5DWA - chains A and D of the 4 polymer chains in the assembly; structure by X-ray diffraction, 1.50 A resolution.

[Chain A]
Molecule: Type-2 restriction enzyme AgeI
Source organism: Thalassobius gelatinovorus
Notes: EC 3.1.21.4
Reference sequence: Q9KHV6 (T2A1_THAGE); numbering as in UniProt (aligned over 1-278)
Sequence (278 residues; row label = number of the first residue in the row):
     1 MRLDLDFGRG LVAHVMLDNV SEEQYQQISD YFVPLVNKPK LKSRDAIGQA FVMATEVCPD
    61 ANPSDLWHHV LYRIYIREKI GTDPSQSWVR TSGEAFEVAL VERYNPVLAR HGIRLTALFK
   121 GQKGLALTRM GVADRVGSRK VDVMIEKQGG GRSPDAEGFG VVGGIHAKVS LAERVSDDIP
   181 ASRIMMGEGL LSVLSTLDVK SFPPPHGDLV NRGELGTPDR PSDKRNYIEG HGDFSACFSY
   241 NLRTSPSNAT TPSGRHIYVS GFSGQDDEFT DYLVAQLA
From the paper describing this entry:
  - conformationally variable residues (loop rearrangement, side-chain flip): Phe7 to Leu11, Phe119 to Val141, Glu173, Pro203 to Arg225
  - binding site for the 11-nt DNA strand: Lys200
  - contacts within the chain: Glu173-Asp223
  - mutagenesis - S138A: unchanged catalytic activity on lambda DNA
  - mutagenesis - D177A (50-fold), D223A (5-fold): decreased catalytic activity on lambda DNA
  - mutagenesis - Q86A, D178A: decreased catalytic activity
  - mutagenesis - D142A: abolished catalytic activity
  - mutagenesis - D142A: unchanged binding to specific DNA
  - mutagenesis - D177A, D178A, D223A: increased binding to non-canonical DNA
  - mutagenesis - D177A, D178A, D223A: increased binding to non-canonical NC DNA
  - specificity-determining residues: Asp177, Asp178, Asp223

[Chain D]
Molecule: 11-nt DNA strand
Sequence (11 nucleotides; each row starts with the number of its first residue; numbers below 1 keep their minus sign (DT-2 is residue -2)):
    -2 TCGACCGGTC G

[Chain A / chain D interface]
Contacting residue pairs - 30 pairs, chain A then chain D:
  Lys42(A) - DG8(D)  phosphate contact
  Arg44(A) - DG8(D)  hydrogen bond to the phosphate
  Lys79(A) - DC7(D)  phosphate contact
  Thr82(A) - DT6(D)  hydrogen bond to the phosphate
  Thr82(A) - DC7(D)  hydrogen bond to the phosphate
  Asp83(A) - DG5(D)  phosphate contact
  Asp83(A) - DT6(D)  hydrogen bond to the phosphate
  Gln86(A) - DG4(D)  hydrogen bond to the base
  Gln86(A) - DG5(D)  hydrogen bond to the sugar
  Gln86(A) - DT6(D)  sugar contact
  Ser87(A) - DT6(D)  phosphate contact
  Ser87(A) - DC7(D)  hydrogen bond to the phosphate
  Val89(A) - DG4(D)  base contact
  Val89(A) - DG5(D)  base contact
  Arg90(A) - DG5(D)  base contact
  Arg90(A) - DT6(D)  base contact
  Arg90(A) - DC7(D)  hydrogen bond to the base
  Arg90(A) - DG8(D)  hydrogen bond to the sugar
  Thr91(A) - DC7(D)  sugar contact
  Lys120(A) - DG8(D)  base contact
  Glu173(A) - DG0(D)  sugar contact
  Glu173(A) - DA1(D)  phosphate contact
  Lys200(A) - DA1(D)  base contact
  Phe202(A) - DC-1(D)  base contact
  Phe202(A) - DG0(D)  base contact
  Glu214(A) - DG0(D)  phosphate contact
  Arg220(A) - DC-1(D)  salt bridge to the phosphate
  Ser222(A) - DG0(D)  phosphate contact
  Asp223(A) - DG0(D)  hydrogen bond to the phosphate
  Lys224(A) - DG0(D)  salt bridge to the phosphate
Also at the interface, not in a pair above, chain A (23 interface residues in all): Ser43, Tyr75, Glu94, Ala172

[In short]
The interface between chain A and chain D involves 23 residues on one side and 8 on the other, with 10
hydrogen bonds and 2 salt bridges. Polar pairs include Gln86(A)-DG4(D), Arg90(A)-DC7(D) and Gln86(A)-DG5(D).
The paper reports a binding site for the 11-nt DNA strand at Lys200(A); D177A, D178A and D223A of chain A
increase binding to non-canonical DNA; 6 substitutions were tested in all.
Chain A is Type-2 restriction enzyme AgeI (Thalassobius gelatinovorus) and chain D is an 11-nt DNA strand; the
structure, Crystal structure of pre-specific restriction endonuclease AgeI-DNA complex, was determined by
X-ray diffraction, deposited together with 5DWB and 5DWC.
